Entry 2ZM9 (X-ray diffraction, 1.50 A resolution); this record covers chain A.

== Chain A ==
Protein: 6-aminohexanoate-dimer hydrolase
Organism: Flavobacterium sp
Notes: EC 3.5.1.46
UniProtKB: chimeric construct of P07061, P07062: residues 1-21 from P07061 (NYLB_FLASK) positions 1-21 (same numbers); residues 22-392 from P07062 positions 22-392 (same numbers)
Sequence (392 residues; each row starts with the number of its first residue):
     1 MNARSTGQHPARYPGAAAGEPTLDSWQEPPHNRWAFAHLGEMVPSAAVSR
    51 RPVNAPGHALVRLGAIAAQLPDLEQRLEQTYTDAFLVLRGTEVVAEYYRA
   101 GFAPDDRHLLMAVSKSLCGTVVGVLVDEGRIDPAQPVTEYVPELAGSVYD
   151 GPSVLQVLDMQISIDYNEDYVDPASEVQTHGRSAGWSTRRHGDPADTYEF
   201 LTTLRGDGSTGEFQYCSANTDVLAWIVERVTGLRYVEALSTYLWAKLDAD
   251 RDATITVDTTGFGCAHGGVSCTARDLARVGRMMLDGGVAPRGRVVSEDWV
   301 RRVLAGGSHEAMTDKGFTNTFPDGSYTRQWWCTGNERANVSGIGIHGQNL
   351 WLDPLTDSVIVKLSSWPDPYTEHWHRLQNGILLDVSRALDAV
Disordered / not traced: 1-4, 53-56
Construct notes: engineered mutation V61 (Ala in P07062), A112 (Ser in P07062), V124 (Ala in P07062), S187 (Arg in P07062), C264 (Phe in P07062), R291 (Gly in P07062), A338 (Gly in P07062), Y370 (Asp in P07062)
Small-molecule neighbours:
  - 6-aminohexanoic acid (ACA), molecule 1: Q27, M111, A112, K115, E168, Y170, V177, W186, Y215, S217, H266, I343, G344, I345
  - 6-aminohexanoic acid (ACA), molecule 2: Q27, M111, A112, K115, E168, Y170, V177, W186, Y215, S217, H266, D314, F317, W331, I343, G344, I345, Y370, H375
  - 6-aminohexanoic acid (ACA), molecule 3: A112, Y170, Y215, D314, F317, W331, I343, G344, I345, Y370, H375
What the authors report for this chain:
  - conformationally variable residues (loop rearrangement, side-chain flip): Y170, V171, Y215, Y370, H375
  - binding site for 6-aminohexanoic acid: Q27, Y170, Y215, F317, W331, I343, Y370
  - self-association interface (contacts with another copy of this molecule): S5 to P52 (proposed by the authors, not directly observed)
  - catalytic residues: K115, Y215 (citing earlier work)
  - mutagenesis - D370Y: increased catalytic activity
  - mutagenesis - G181D: increased binding to Ald
  - mutagenesis - G181D: decreased catalytic activity

== Summary ==
Bound to chain A: 3 copies of 6-aminohexanoic acid. From the paper: catalytic residues K115 and Y215; D370Y
increases catalytic activity.
Chain A is 6-aminohexanoate-dimer hydrolase (Flavobacterium sp); the structure, Structure of
6-Aminohexanoate-dimer Hydrolase, A61V/S112A/A124V/R187S/F264C/G291R/G338A/D370Y mutant (Hyb-S4M94) with
Substrate, was determined by X-ray diffraction, deposited together with 2ZLY, 2ZM2 and 2ZM8.
